PDB entry 7O2W | electron microscopy, 3.80 A resolution | chains A and B

[Chain A]
Protein: Ubiquitin-like protein SMT3, Guanine nucleotide exchange C9orf72
Source organism: Saccharomyces cerevisiae S288c
Reference sequence: chimeric construct of Q12306, Q96LT7: residues -102 to -8 from Q12306 (SMT3_YEAST) positions 2-96 (UniProt number = residue number + 104); residues 1-481 from Q96LT7 positions 1-481 (same numbers)
Sequence (593 residues; row label = number of the first residue in the row; numbers below 1 keep their minus sign (Met-111 is residue -111)):
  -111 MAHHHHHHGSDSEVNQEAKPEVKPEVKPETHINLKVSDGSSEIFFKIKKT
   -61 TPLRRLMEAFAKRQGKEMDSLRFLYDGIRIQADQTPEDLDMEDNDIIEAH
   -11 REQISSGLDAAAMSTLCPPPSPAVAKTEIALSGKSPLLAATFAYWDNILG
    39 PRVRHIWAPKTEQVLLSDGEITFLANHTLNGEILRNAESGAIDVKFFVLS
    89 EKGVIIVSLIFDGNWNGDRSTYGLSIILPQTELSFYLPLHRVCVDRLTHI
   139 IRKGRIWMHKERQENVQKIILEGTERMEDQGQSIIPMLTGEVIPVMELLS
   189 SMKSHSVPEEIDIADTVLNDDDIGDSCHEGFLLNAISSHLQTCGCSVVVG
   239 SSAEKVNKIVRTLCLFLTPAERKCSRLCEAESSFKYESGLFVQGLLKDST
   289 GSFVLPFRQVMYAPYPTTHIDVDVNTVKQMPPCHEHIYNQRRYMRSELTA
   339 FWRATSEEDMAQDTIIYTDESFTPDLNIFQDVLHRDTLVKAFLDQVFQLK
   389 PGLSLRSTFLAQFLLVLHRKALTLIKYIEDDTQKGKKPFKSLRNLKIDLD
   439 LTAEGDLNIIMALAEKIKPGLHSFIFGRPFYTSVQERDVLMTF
Disordered / not traced: -111 to 12, 34-35, 160-166, 337-365, 469-481
Sequence notes: initiating methionine (-111); expression tag (-110 to -103); linker (-7 to 0)
Curated features (UniProtKB/Swiss-Prot):
  - modified residue: Ser-102 (N-acetylserine), Ser-100 (Phosphoserine)
  - region: Ser461 to Phe481 (Required for the homodimerization of the C9orf72-SMCR8 complex)

[Chain B]
Protein: Guanine nucleotide exchange protein SMCR8, Maltose/maltodextrin-binding periplasmic protein
Source organism: Homo sapiens
Reference sequence: chimeric construct of Q8TEV9, P0AEX9: residues 1-439 from Q8TEV9 (SMCR8_HUMAN) positions 1-439 (same numbers); residues 620-937 from Q8TEV9 (SMCR8_HUMAN) positions 620-937 (same numbers); residues 956-1321 from P0AEX9 positions 27-392 (UniProt number = residue number - 929)
Sequence (1206 residues; each row starts with the number of its first residue; note: 160 numbers in that range are skipped by the numbering (no residue carries them; nothing is unmodelled there); numbers below 1 keep their minus sign (Met-44 is residue -44)):
   -44 MDSAWSHPQFEKGGGSGGGSGGSAWSHPQFEKSAVDLEVLFQGPGMISAP
     6 DVVAFTKEEEYEEEPYNEPALPEEYSVPLFPFASQGANPWSKLSGAKFSR
    56 DFILISEFSEQVGPQPLLTIPNDTKVFGTFDLNYFSLRIMSVDYQASFVG
   106 HPPGSAYPKLNFVEDSKVVLGDSKEGAFAYVHHLTLYDLEARGFVRPFCM
   156 AYISADQHKIMQQFQELSAEFSRASECLKTGNRKAFAGELEKKLKDLDYT
   206 RTVLHTETEIQKKANDKGFYSSQAIEKANELASVEKSIIEHQDLLKQIRS
   256 YPHRKLKGHDLCPGEMEHIQDQASQASTTSNPDESADTDLYTCRPAYTPK
   306 LIKAKSTKCFDKKLKTLEELCDTEYFTQTLAQLSHIEHMFRGDLCYLLTS
   356 QIDRALLKQQHITNFLFEDFVEVDDRMVEKQESIPSKPSQDRPPSSSLEE
   406 CPIPKVLISVGSYKSSVESVLIKMEQELGDEEYK
   600 DTGSTGSTSGTLEVLFQGPGRQKDQGFRVDFSVENANPSSRDNSCEGFPA
   650 YELDPSHLLASRDISKTSLDNYSDTTSYVSSVASTSSDRIPSAYPAGLSS
   700 DRHKKRAGQNALKFIRQYPFAHPAIYSLLSGRTLVVLGEDEAIVRKLVTA
   750 LAIFVPSYGCYAKPVKHWASSPLHIMDFQKWKLIGLQRVASPAGAGTLHA
   800 LSRYSRYTSILDLDNKTLRCPLYRGTLVPRLADHRTQIKRGSTYYLHVQS
   850 MLTQLCSKAFLYTFCHHLHLPTHDKETEELVASRQMSFLKLTLGLVNEDV
   900 RVVQYLAELLKLHYMQESPGTSHPMLRFDYVPSFLYKIGGSGSENLYFQG
   950 GTSSGMKIEEGKLVIWINGDKGYNGLAEVGKKFEKDTGIKVTVEHPDKLE
  1000 EKFPQVAATGDGPDIIFWAHDRFGGYAQSGLLAEITPDKAFQDKLYPFTW
  1050 DAVRYNGKLIAYPIAVEALSLIYNKDLLPNPPKTWEEIPALDKELKAKGK
  1100 SALMFNLQEPYFTWPLIAADGGYAFKYENGKYDIKDVGVDNAGAKAGLTF
  1150 LVDLIKNKHMNADTDYSIAEAAFNKGETAMTINGPWAWSNIDTSKVNYGV
  1200 TVLPTFKGQPSKPFVGVLSAGINAASPNKELAKEFLENYLLTDEGLEAVN
  1250 KDKPLGAVALKSYEEELAKDPRIAATMENAQKGEIMPNIPQMSAFWYAVR
  1300 TAVINAASGRQTVDEALKDAQT
Disordered / not traced: -44 to 95, 121-129, 251-313, 375-439, 600-700, 775-777, 788-793, 917-928, 937-1321
Sequence notes: initiating methionine (-44); expression tag (-43 to 0); linker (600-619, 938-955)
Curated features (UniProtKB/Swiss-Prot):
  - modified residue: Ser402 (Phosphoserine), Ser417 (Phosphoserine), Ser790 (Phosphoserine), Thr796 (Phosphothreonine)
From the paper describing this entry:
  - catalytic residues: Arg147 (by similarity / conservation)

[Chain A / chain B interface]
Residue-residue contacts (59; chain A residue first):
  His65(A) with Ser110(B), hydrogen bond (side chain-backbone)
  Leu72(A) with Val104(B), hydrophobic
  Arg73(A) with Asp120(B)
  Val82(A) with Glu119(B); Gln162(B)
  Lys83(A) with Phe117(B); Val118(B)
  Phe84(A) with Phe117(B), hydrogen bond (backbone-backbone)
  Phe85(A) with Phe117(B)
  Val86(A) with Leu115(B)
  Ser88(A) with Pro113(B)
  Leu125(A) with Met166(B); Phe169(B), hydrophobic; Gln170(B)
  His128(A) with Met166(B)
  Gln383(A) with Leu860(B)
  Gln386(A) with Cys864(B), hydrogen bond (backbone-side chain)
  Lys388(A) with His865(B)
  Leu391(A) with His865(B)
  Leu393(A) with Phe863(B), hydrophobic
  Thr396(A) with Phe859(B)
  Phe397(A) with Phe859(B)
  Ala399(A) with Gln364(B)
  Gln400(A) with Thr368(B), hydrogen bond; Thr852(B), hydrogen bond (side chain-backbone); Cys855(B); Ser856(B); Phe859(B)
  Leu403(A) with Asp358(B); Leu361(B), hydrophobic; Gln365(B)
  Val404(A) with Thr852(B); Gln853(B)
  His406(A) with Leu361(B)
  Arg407(A) with Asp358(B), salt bridge; Gln848(B), hydrogen bond; Thr852(B)
  Lys408(A) with Met850(B); Gln853(B)
  Leu410(A) with Thr354(B)
  Thr411(A) with Leu845(B); His846(B)
  Ile413(A) with Tyr351(B)
  Tyr415(A) with Gln836(B); Lys838(B)
  Glu417(A) with Tyr351(B)
  Asp418(A) with Lys838(B); Arg839(B)
  Asp419(A) with Lys838(B), salt bridge
  Asp436(A) with Thr835(B); Gln836(B), hydrogen bond (side chain-backbone); Ile837(B); His846(B)
  Leu437(A) with His846(B)
  Asp438(A) with Met850(B)
  Ile455(A) with Cys350(B), hydrogen bond (backbone-side chain); Leu353(B), hydrophobic
  Lys456(A) with Asp348(B), salt bridge; Cys350(B), hydrogen bond
Other interface residues (no listed pair), chain A (44 interface residues in all): Asp81, Leu87, Glu89, Leu376, Leu387, Leu402, Lys414
Other interface residues (no listed pair), chain B (49 interface residues in all): Ala111, Lys114, Asn116, Glu130, Gln167, Ile357, Leu362, Thr842, Ser849
The authors on this interface:
  - interface residues, chain A: Val82(A), Phe84(A), Val86(A), Leu125(A), His128(A), Ser392(A)
  - interface residues, chain B: Leu115(B), Phe117(B), Met166(B), Phe169(B), Cys350(B), Gly840(B)

[Summary]
44 residues of chain A and 49 residues of chain B are in contact; the contacts include 9 hydrogen bonds and 3
salt bridges. Among the polar pairs are Arg407(A)-Asp358(B), Asp419(A)-Lys838(B) and Lys456(A)-Asp348(B). The
paper reports the catalytic residue Arg147(B); interface residues Val82(A), Phe84(A) and Leu115(B) among
others.
Here chain A is Ubiquitin-like protein SMT3, Guanine nucleotide exchange C9orf72 (Saccharomyces cerevisiae
S288c) and chain B is Guanine nucleotide exchange protein SMCR8, Maltose/maltodextrin-binding periplasmic
protein (Homo sapiens). Entry 7O2W (Structure of the C9orf72-SMCR8 complex) was determined by electron
microscopy.
